PDB entry 4M4W | X-ray diffraction, 6.10 A resolution (low resolution: residue-level contacts below are approximate; hydrogen-bond / salt-bridge calls are withheld) | chains L and M of the 15 polymer chains in the assembly

[Chain L (and M)]
Molecule: Primosomal protein DnaI
From: Bacillus subtilis subsp. subtilis
Notes: chain M of this document is another copy of the same molecule, construct and numbering; everything in this record applies to it too
Reference sequence: P06567 (DNAI_BACSU); numbering as in UniProt (aligned over 1-311)
Amino-acid sequence (317 residues; each row starts with the number of its first residue):
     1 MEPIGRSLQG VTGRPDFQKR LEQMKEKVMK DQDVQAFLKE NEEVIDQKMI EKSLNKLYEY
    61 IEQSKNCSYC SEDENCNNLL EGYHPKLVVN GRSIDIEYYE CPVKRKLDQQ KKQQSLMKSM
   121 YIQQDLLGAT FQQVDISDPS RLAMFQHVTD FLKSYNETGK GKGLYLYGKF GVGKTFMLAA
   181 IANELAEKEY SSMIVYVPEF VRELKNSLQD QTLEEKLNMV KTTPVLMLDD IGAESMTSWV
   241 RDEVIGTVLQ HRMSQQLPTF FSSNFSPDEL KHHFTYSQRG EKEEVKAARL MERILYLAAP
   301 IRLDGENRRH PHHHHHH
Not modelled in the structure: 1-31, 71-81, 102-110, 208-210, 235-237, 279-283, 310-317 (chain M: 1-31, 71-81, 102-111, 236, 277-280, 305-317)
Construct notes: expression tag (312-317)
UniProt features mapped onto this chain:
  - binding site (Zn(2+)): Cys67, Cys70, His84, Cys101
  - binding site (ATP): Gly168 to Thr175

[Interface between chain L and chain M]
Pairs across the interface (26):
  Ile122(L) - Ser254(M)
  Gln123(L) - His251(M)
  Gln123(L) - Ser254(M)
  Leu126(L) - Gln255(M)
  Phe170(L) - Thr158(M)
  Tyr196(L) - Met253(M)
  Tyr196(L) - Ser254(M)
  Tyr196(L) - Gln255(M)
  Pro198(L) - Arg293(M)
  Glu199(L) - Gln250(M)
  Glu199(L) - Ser254(M)
  Glu199(L) - Arg293(M)
  Arg202(L) - Met253(M)
  Arg202(L) - Arg289(M)
  Arg202(L) - Glu292(M)
  Arg202(L) - Arg293(M)
  Arg202(L) - Tyr296(M)
  Asn206(L) - Val285(M)
  Asn206(L) - Ala288(M)
  Asn206(L) - Arg289(M)
  Asn206(L) - Glu292(M)
  Glu234(L) - Tyr296(M)
  Asn264(L) - Lys160(M)
  Asn307(L) - Glu157(M)
  Arg309(L) - Thr158(M)
  Arg309(L) - Gln255(M)
Other interface residues (no listed pair), chain L (23 interface residues in all): Tyr121, Gly171, Thr175, Phe200, Val201, Glu203, Lys205, Ser207, Gln211, Ala233
Other interface residues (no listed pair), chain M (16 interface residues in all): Gln256, Lys282

[Summary]
23 residues of chain L and 16 residues of chain M are in contact. From UniProt: 4 Zn2+-binding residues and 8
ATP-binding residues on chain L.
Chain L and chain M are both Primosomal protein DnaI (Bacillus subtilis subsp. subtilis); the structure,
Mechanistic implications for the bacterial primosome assembly of the structure of a helicase-helicase loader
complex, was determined by X-ray diffraction.
